PDB entry 6XZG | electron microscopy, 3.80 A resolution | chains AP1 and BP1 of the 8 polymer chains in the assembly

[Chain AP1]
Protein: Polymerase acidic protein
Source organism: Influenza C virus (strain C/Johannesburg/1/1966)
Notes: EC 3.1.-.-
UniProt: Q9IMP5 (PA_INCJH); numbering as in UniProt (aligned over 1-709)
Sequence (709 residues; row label = number of the first residue in the row):
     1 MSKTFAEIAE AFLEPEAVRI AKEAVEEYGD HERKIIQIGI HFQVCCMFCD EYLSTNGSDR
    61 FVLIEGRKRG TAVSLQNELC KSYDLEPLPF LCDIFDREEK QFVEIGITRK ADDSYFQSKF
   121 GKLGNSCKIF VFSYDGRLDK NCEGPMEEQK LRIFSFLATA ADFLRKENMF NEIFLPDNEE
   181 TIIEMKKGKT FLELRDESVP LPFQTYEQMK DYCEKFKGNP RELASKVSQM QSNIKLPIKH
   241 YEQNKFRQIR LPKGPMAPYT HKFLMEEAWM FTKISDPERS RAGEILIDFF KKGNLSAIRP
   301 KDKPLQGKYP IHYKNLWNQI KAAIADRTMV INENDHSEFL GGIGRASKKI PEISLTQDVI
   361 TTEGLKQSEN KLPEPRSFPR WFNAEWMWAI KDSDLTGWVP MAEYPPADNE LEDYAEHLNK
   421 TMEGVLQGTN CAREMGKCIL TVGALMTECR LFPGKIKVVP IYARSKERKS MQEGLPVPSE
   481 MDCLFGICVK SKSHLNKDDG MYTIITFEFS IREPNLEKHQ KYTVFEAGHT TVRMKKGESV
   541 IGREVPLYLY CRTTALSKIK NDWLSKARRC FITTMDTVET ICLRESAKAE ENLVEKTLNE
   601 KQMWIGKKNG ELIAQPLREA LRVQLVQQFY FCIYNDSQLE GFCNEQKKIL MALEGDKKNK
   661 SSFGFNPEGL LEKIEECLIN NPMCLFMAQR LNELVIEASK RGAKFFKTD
Disordered / not traced: 1, 533-542, 708-709
UniProt features mapped onto this chain:
  - motif: R109 to G124 (Nuclear localization signal 1 (NLS1)), K166 to S228 (Nuclear localization signal 2 (NLS2))
  - binding site (Mn(2+)): H41, E65, D93, E104, I105

[Chain BP1]
Protein: RNA-directed RNA polymerase catalytic subunit
Source organism: Influenza C virus (strain C/Johannesburg/1/1966)
Notes: EC 2.7.7.48
UniProt: Q9IMP4 (RDRP_INCJH); numbering as in UniProt (aligned over 1-754)
Sequence (754 residues; each row starts with the number of its first residue):
     1 MEINPYLMFL NNDVTSLIST TYPYTGPPPM SHGSSTKYTL ETIKRTYDYS RTSVEKTSKV
    61 FNIPRRKFCN CLEDKDELVK PTGNVDISSL LGLAEMMEKR MGEGFFKHCV MEAETEILKM
   121 HFSRLTEGRQ TYDWTSERNM PAATALQLTV DAIKETEGPF KGTTMLEYCN KMIEMLDWKE
   181 IKFKKVKTVV RREKDKRSGK EIKTKVPVMG IDSIKHDEFL IRALTINTMA KDGERGKLQR
   241 RAIATPGMIV RPFSKIVETV AQKICEKLKE SGLPVGGNEK KAKLKTTVTS LNARMNSDQF
   301 AVNITGDNSK WNECQQPEAY LALLAYITKD SSDLMKDLCS VAPVLFCNKF VKLGQGIRLS
   361 NKRKTKEVII KAEKMGKYKN LMREEYKNLF EPLEKYIQKD VCFLPGGMLM GMFNMLSTVL
   421 GVSTLCYMDE ELKAKGCFWT GLQSSDDFVL FAVASNWSNI HWTIRRFNAV CKLIGINMSL
   481 EKSYGSLPEL FEFTSMFFDG EFVSNLAMEL PAFTTAGVNE GVDFTAAMSI IKTNMINNSL
   541 SPSTALMALR ICLQEFRATY RVHPWDSRVK GGRMKIINEF IKTIENKDGL LIADGGKLMN
   601 NISTLHIPEE VLKFEKMDEQ YRNRVFNPKN PFTNFDKTID IFRAHGPIRV EENEAVVSTH
   661 SFRTRANRTL LNTDMRAMMA EEKRYQMVCD MFKSVFESAD INPPIGAMSI GEAIEEKLLE
   721 RAKMKRDIGA IEDSEYEEIK DIIRDAKKAR LESR
Disordered / not traced: 31-34, 187-210, 638-651
UniProt features mapped onto this chain:
  - region: R251 to E258 (Promoter-binding site)
  - motif (Nuclear localization signal): V189 to R197, K205 to E218

[Chain AP1 / chain BP1 interface]
Contacting residue pairs (243; chain AP1 residue first):
  K3(AP1) - M111(BP1)
  K3(AP1) - E112(BP1)
  T4(AP1) - M111(BP1)
  T4(AP1) - T115(BP1)
  F5(AP1) - T115(BP1)
  H31(AP1) - E114(BP1)  salt bridge
  E32(AP1) - M111(BP1)
  E167(AP1) - K119(BP1)
  N168(AP1) - K119(BP1)
  N168(AP1) - H121(BP1)
  N168(AP1) - T163(BP1)
  M169(AP1) - K119(BP1)
  N171(AP1) - T163(BP1)
  E184(AP1) - D333(BP1)
  M185(AP1) - N170(BP1)
  M185(AP1) - L334(BP1)
  M185(AP1) - D337(BP1)
  M185(AP1) - L338(BP1)  hydrophobic
  M185(AP1) - V341(BP1)  hydrophobic
  K186(AP1) - N170(BP1)  hydrogen bond (backbone-side chain)
  K186(AP1) - I173(BP1)
  K186(AP1) - E174(BP1)  salt bridge
  K187(AP1) - D337(BP1)  salt bridge
  G188(AP1) - I173(BP1)
  G188(AP1) - D177(BP1)
  K189(AP1) - D177(BP1)  hydrogen bond (backbone-side chain)
  T190(AP1) - L176(BP1)  hydrogen bond (side chain-backbone)
  T190(AP1) - D177(BP1)  hydrogen bond
  T190(AP1) - H216(BP1)
  F191(AP1) - V341(BP1)  hydrophobic
  E193(AP1) - V60(BP1)
  L194(AP1) - V60(BP1)  hydrophobic
  L194(AP1) - N348(BP1)
  R195(AP1) - S340(BP1)
  R195(AP1) - V344(BP1)
  E197(AP1) - S58(BP1)  hydrogen bond
  E197(AP1) - V60(BP1)
  E197(AP1) - R65(BP1)  salt bridge
  S198(AP1) - V344(BP1)
  S198(AP1) - C347(BP1)
  S198(AP1) - N348(BP1)  hydrogen bond
  V199(AP1) - K67(BP1)  hydrogen bond (backbone-side chain)
  L201(AP1) - C71(BP1)  hydrophobic
  F203(AP1) - I87(BP1)  hydrophobic
  Y206(AP1) - L321(BP1)  hydrophobic
  Y206(AP1) - A325(BP1)
  M209(AP1) - L321(BP1)  hydrophobic
  M209(AP1) - A322(BP1)  hydrophobic
  C213(AP1) - A322(BP1)
  C213(AP1) - Y326(BP1)
  E214(AP1) - K329(BP1)
  E214(AP1) - K336(BP1)  salt bridge
  F216(AP1) - S88(BP1)
  F216(AP1) - L91(BP1)  hydrophobic
  F216(AP1) - G92(BP1)
  F216(AP1) - E95(BP1)
  K217(AP1) - E95(BP1)
  G218(AP1) - E95(BP1)  hydrogen bond (backbone-side chain)
  R221(AP1) - D429(BP1)  salt bridge
  R221(AP1) - E430(BP1)
  E222(AP1) - S88(BP1)
  L223(AP1) - S89(BP1)
  L223(AP1) - Y427(BP1)  hydrophobic
  A224(AP1) - D429(BP1)
  A224(AP1) - R466(BP1)
  K226(AP1) - D86(BP1)
  K226(AP1) - S89(BP1)
  V227(AP1) - R466(BP1)
  V227(AP1) - A469(BP1)
  V227(AP1) - L473(BP1)  hydrophobic
  S228(AP1) - R466(BP1)  hydrogen bond
  M230(AP1) - L72(BP1)  hydrophobic
  Q231(AP1) - W462(BP1)  hydrogen bond (side chain-backbone)
  Q231(AP1) - R465(BP1)
  Q231(AP1) - R466(BP1)
  Q231(AP1) - A469(BP1)
  N233(AP1) - L78(BP1)
  I234(AP1) - L78(BP1)  hydrophobic
  I234(AP1) - N468(BP1)
  L236(AP1) - R465(BP1)  hydrogen bond (backbone-side chain)
  L236(AP1) - L480(BP1)  hydrophobic
  I238(AP1) - H461(BP1)
  I238(AP1) - R465(BP1)
  H240(AP1) - W457(BP1)
  H240(AP1) - H461(BP1)
  P277(AP1) - R568(BP1)
  R281(AP1) - K570(BP1)  hydrogen bond (side chain-backbone)
  R281(AP1) - G571(BP1)
  S347(AP1) - K364(BP1)  hydrogen bond (side chain-backbone)
  S347(AP1) - T365(BP1)  hydrogen bond (side chain-backbone)
  S347(AP1) - K366(BP1)
  S347(AP1) - E367(BP1)
  K348(AP1) - T365(BP1)  hydrogen bond (backbone-backbone)
  K348(AP1) - K366(BP1)
  K348(AP1) - E367(BP1)  hydrogen bond (backbone-backbone)
  K349(AP1) - E367(BP1)
  I350(AP1) - E367(BP1)  hydrogen bond (backbone-backbone)
  I350(AP1) - V368(BP1)
  E352(AP1) - K374(BP1)
  E352(AP1) - Y378(BP1)
  E363(AP1) - K366(BP1)  salt bridge
  G364(AP1) - S360(BP1)
  G364(AP1) - N361(BP1)
  L365(AP1) - L359(BP1)
  L365(AP1) - S360(BP1)
  L365(AP1) - N361(BP1)
  L365(AP1) - V368(BP1)  hydrophobic
  K366(AP1) - L359(BP1)
  K366(AP1) - S360(BP1)  hydrogen bond (backbone-backbone)
  K366(AP1) - K362(BP1)
  K366(AP1) - L381(BP1)
  Q367(AP1) - R358(BP1)
  Q367(AP1) - L381(BP1)  hydrogen bond (backbone-backbone)
  Q367(AP1) - M382(BP1)
  Q367(AP1) - R383(BP1)  hydrogen bond (side chain-backbone)
  Q367(AP1) - Y386(BP1)
  S368(AP1) - R358(BP1)
  E369(AP1) - R383(BP1)
  N370(AP1) - R383(BP1)  hydrogen bond
  N383(AP1) - M1(BP1)  hydrogen bond (side chain-backbone)
  N383(AP1) - E2(BP1)  hydrogen bond
  N383(AP1) - I3(BP1)
  W386(AP1) - I3(BP1)
  M387(AP1) - M1(BP1)
  M387(AP1) - I3(BP1)  hydrophobic
  M401(AP1) - M547(BP1)  hydrophobic
  M401(AP1) - R550(BP1)
  M401(AP1) - I551(BP1)  hydrophobic
  M401(AP1) - Q554(BP1)
  A402(AP1) - R550(BP1)  hydrogen bond (backbone-side chain)
  A402(AP1) - Q554(BP1)
  E403(AP1) - R550(BP1)
  E403(AP1) - R557(BP1)  salt bridge
  E403(AP1) - L598(BP1)  hydrogen bond (side chain-backbone)
  Y404(AP1) - R550(BP1)  hydrogen bond
  P405(AP1) - N600(BP1)
  P405(AP1) - N601(BP1)
  P406(AP1) - N601(BP1)  hydrogen bond (backbone-side chain)
  N409(AP1) - S603(BP1)  hydrogen bond
  L411(AP1) - P542(BP1)  hydrophobic
  E412(AP1) - N601(BP1)  hydrogen bond
  E412(AP1) - S603(BP1)
  A415(AP1) - S543(BP1)  hydrogen bond (backbone-side chain)
  N419(AP1) - S543(BP1)
  N419(AP1) - M547(BP1)
  N419(AP1) - R550(BP1)
  E423(AP1) - R550(BP1)  salt bridge
  W563(AP1) - Y24(BP1)
  W563(AP1) - T25(BP1)
  W563(AP1) - G26(BP1)
  W563(AP1) - P27(BP1)
  W563(AP1) - R235(BP1)
  S565(AP1) - E555(BP1)
  K566(AP1) - E555(BP1)
  R568(AP1) - I551(BP1)
  R568(AP1) - E555(BP1)  salt bridge
  R569(AP1) - T25(BP1)
  R569(AP1) - L510(BP1)
  R569(AP1) - T514(BP1)
  I572(AP1) - T544(BP1)
  M575(AP1) - S543(BP1)  hydrogen bond
  M575(AP1) - T544(BP1)
  D576(AP1) - L506(BP1)
  D576(AP1) - T544(BP1)
  E579(AP1) - S541(BP1)
  E579(AP1) - P542(BP1)
  E579(AP1) - S543(BP1)  hydrogen bond (side chain-backbone)
  E579(AP1) - T544(BP1)  hydrogen bond
  L583(AP1) - S541(BP1)
  R584(AP1) - E501(BP1)  salt bridge
  K601(AP1) - N12(BP1)  hydrogen bond
  Q602(AP1) - N11(BP1)
  M603(AP1) - M8(BP1)  hydrophobic
  M603(AP1) - N12(BP1)  hydrogen bond
  W604(AP1) - L7(BP1)  hydrophobic
  W604(AP1) - N11(BP1)
  I605(AP1) - I3(BP1)
  I605(AP1) - N4(BP1)  hydrogen bond (backbone-backbone)
  I605(AP1) - L7(BP1)
  G606(AP1) - E2(BP1)
  G606(AP1) - N4(BP1)
  G606(AP1) - L7(BP1)
  K607(AP1) - M1(BP1)
  K607(AP1) - E2(BP1)  hydrogen bond (backbone-backbone)
  I613(AP1) - M1(BP1)  hydrophobic
  Q624(AP1) - M8(BP1)
  Q624(AP1) - T20(BP1)
  Q628(AP1) - T20(BP1)
  Q628(AP1) - T25(BP1)  hydrogen bond
  F631(AP1) - T20(BP1)
  F631(AP1) - T21(BP1)
  F631(AP1) - P23(BP1)  hydrophobic
  C632(AP1) - T25(BP1)  hydrogen bond (side chain-backbone)
  C632(AP1) - P27(BP1)
  N635(AP1) - P23(BP1)  hydrogen bond (side chain-backbone)
  N635(AP1) - G26(BP1)
  N635(AP1) - P27(BP1)
  E640(AP1) - P23(BP1)
  E640(AP1) - Y24(BP1)
  E640(AP1) - R235(BP1)  salt bridge
  G641(AP1) - L238(BP1)
  C643(AP1) - T21(BP1)
  C643(AP1) - P23(BP1)
  E645(AP1) - K482(BP1)
  Q646(AP1) - Y6(BP1)  hydrogen bond
  Q646(AP1) - T21(BP1)
  K647(AP1) - T21(BP1)
  K647(AP1) - Y22(BP1)
  K647(AP1) - F497(BP1)
  K648(AP1) - K482(BP1)
  L650(AP1) - F9(BP1)  hydrophobic
  L650(AP1) - V14(BP1)  hydrophobic
  M651(AP1) - Y484(BP1)
  M651(AP1) - L490(BP1)  hydrophobic
  M651(AP1) - F497(BP1)  hydrophobic
  E654(AP1) - V14(BP1)
  E654(AP1) - T15(BP1)
  E654(AP1) - L490(BP1)
  K657(AP1) - F9(BP1)  hydrogen bond (side chain-backbone)
  K657(AP1) - L10(BP1)  hydrogen bond (side chain-backbone)
  K657(AP1) - N12(BP1)  hydrogen bond (side chain-backbone)
  K660(AP1) - S486(BP1)
  K660(AP1) - L487(BP1)
  S662(AP1) - G485(BP1)
  S662(AP1) - S486(BP1)
  F663(AP1) - Y484(BP1)
  F663(AP1) - G485(BP1)  hydrogen bond (backbone-backbone)
  F663(AP1) - S486(BP1)
  F665(AP1) - L480(BP1)
  F665(AP1) - S483(BP1)
  N666(AP1) - L480(BP1)  hydrogen bond (backbone-backbone)
  N666(AP1) - E481(BP1)
  G669(AP1) - E481(BP1)
  L670(AP1) - E481(BP1)
  K673(AP1) - E481(BP1)  salt bridge
  F686(AP1) - I3(BP1)
  M687(AP1) - P5(BP1)  hydrophobic
  M687(AP1) - Y6(BP1)  hydrophobic
  R690(AP1) - E2(BP1)  salt bridge
  R690(AP1) - I3(BP1)  hydrogen bond (side chain-backbone)
  R690(AP1) - N4(BP1)  hydrogen bond (backbone-side chain)
  L694(AP1) - Y6(BP1)
  L694(AP1) - L10(BP1)  hydrophobic
Other interface residues (no listed pair), chain AP1 (161 interface residues in all): S2, I8, D135, R165, I173, F174, P200, P202, Y212, Q229, P237, Y241, E278, L355, I360, D408, E416, L418, T447, R450, I559, C570, F571, T573, T577, T580, I581, K608, L612, V623, Q627, S637, F642, G655, N659, S661, L691, E693
Other interface residues (no listed pair), chain BP1 (163 interface residues in all): D13, S16, L17, I18, S19, P28, P29, K56, K59, C69, N70, K75, V79, L118, M120, T164, L166, L220, V302, E318, S332, I357, E431, V470, K472, E489, P511, F513, L540, L546, A548, L553, R561, K597, M599, I602, R665, I705, A707

[Summary]
161 residues of chain AP1 face 163 of chain BP1 across their interface, with 48 hydrogen bonds and 14 salt
bridges. Among the polar pairs are H31(AP1)-E114(BP1), K186(AP1)-E174(BP1) and K187(AP1)-D337(BP1). Curated
annotation (UniProt) lists 5 Mn2+-binding residues on chain AP1.
Chain AP1 is Polymerase acidic protein and chain BP1 is RNA-directed RNA polymerase catalytic subunit, both
from Influenza C virus (strain C/Johannesburg/1/1966); the structure, Influenza C virus polymerase in complex
with chicken ANP32A - Subclass 3, was determined by electron microscopy, deposited together with 6XZD, 6XZP,
6XZQ, 6XZR and 6Y0C.
